PDB entry 7S4G | X-ray diffraction, 2.20 A resolution | chains A and B of the 3 polymer chains in the assembly

# Chain A
Protein: heavy chain Fab 1G4
From: Homo sapiens
Notes: antibody fragment or engineered binder
Chain sequence (223 residues; each row starts with the number of its first residue; numbering starts at 0):
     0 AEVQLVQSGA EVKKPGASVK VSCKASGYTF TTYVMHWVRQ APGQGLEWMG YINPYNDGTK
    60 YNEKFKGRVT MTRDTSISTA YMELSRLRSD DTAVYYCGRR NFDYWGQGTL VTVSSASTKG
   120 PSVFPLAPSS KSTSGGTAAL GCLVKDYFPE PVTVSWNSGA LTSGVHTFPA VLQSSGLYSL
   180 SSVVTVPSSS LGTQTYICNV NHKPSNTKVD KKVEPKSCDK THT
Not modelled in the structure: 0, 129-135, 216-222
Disulfide bonds: C22-C96, C141-C197

# Chain B
Protein: light chain Fab 1G4
From: Homo sapiens
Notes: antibody fragment or engineered binder
Chain sequence (220 residues; row label = number of the first residue in the row):
     1 DIVMTQSPDS LAVSLGERAT INCKSSQSLL LSGNQENYLA WHQQKPGQPP KTLITWASTR
    61 ISGVPDRFSG SGSGTDFTLT ISSLQAEDVA VYYCQQSYSA PYTFGGGTKV EIKRTVAAPS
   121 VFIFPPSDEQ LKSGTASVVC LLNNFYPREA KVQWKVDNAL QSGNSQESVT EQDSKDSTYS
   181 LSSTLTLSKA DYEKHKVYAC EVTHQGLSSP VTKSFNRGEC
Not modelled in the structure: 218-220
Disulfide bonds: C23-C94, C140-C200

# Interface between chain A and chain B
Pairs across the interface - 61 pairs, chain A then chain B:
  H35(A) - Y102(B)
  V37(A) - F104(B)  hydrophobic
  Q39(A) - Q44(B)  hydrogen bond
  Q39(A) - Y93(B)  hydrogen bond
  Q43(A) - Y93(B)
  G44(A) - Y93(B)
  L45(A) - Y93(B)  hydrophobic
  L45(A) - F104(B)
  W47(A) - P101(B)  hydrophobic
  W47(A) - Y102(B)
  Y50(A) - Y102(B)
  K59(A) - A100(B)
  N61(A) - P101(B)
  Y95(A) - Q44(B)
  Y95(A) - Q48(B)
  Y95(A) - P49(B)  hydrophobic
  Y95(A) - P50(B)
  N100(A) - T55(B)
  N100(A) - W56(B)
  F101(A) - H42(B)
  F101(A) - T52(B)  hydrogen bond (backbone-side chain)
  F101(A) - Q95(B)
  F101(A) - Y102(B)  hydrophobic
  D102(A) - T52(B)  hydrogen bond (backbone-side chain)
  W104(A) - H42(B)  hydrogen bond
  W104(A) - P50(B)
  W104(A) - T52(B)  hydrogen bond
  W104(A) - F104(B)  hydrophobic
  G105(A) - P49(B)
  Q106(A) - P49(B)
  F123(A) - S127(B)
  F123(A) - E129(B)
  F123(A) - Q130(B)
  L125(A) - F124(B)  hydrophobic
  L125(A) - V139(B)  hydrophobic
  A126(A) - F124(B)
  A138(A) - F122(B)  hydrophobic
  A138(A) - F124(B)
  A138(A) - L141(B)  hydrophobic
  L142(A) - S137(B)
  K144(A) - Q130(B)
  K144(A) - S137(B)
  H165(A) - N143(B)  hydrogen bond
  H165(A) - N144(B)  hydrogen bond
  H165(A) - S180(B)  hydrogen bond
  F167(A) - L141(B)  hydrophobic
  F167(A) - S168(B)
  F167(A) - T170(B)
  F167(A) - S180(B)
  F167(A) - L181(B)
  F167(A) - S182(B)
  P168(A) - S168(B)  hydrogen bond (backbone-side chain)
  P168(A) - V169(B)
  V170(A) - Q166(B)
  V170(A) - E167(B)
  L171(A) - Q166(B)  hydrogen bond (backbone-side chain)
  Q172(A) - Q166(B)
  S180(A) - S182(B)
  V182(A) - L141(B)  hydrophobic
  T184(A) - N143(B)
  K210(A) - E129(B)  salt bridge
Interface residues without a listed pair, chain A (42 interface residues in all): E46, R99, Y103, V122, P124, T136, A137, L139, T166
Interface residues without a listed pair, chain B (37 interface residues in all): K51, I61, T135, D173, T186

# In short
42 residues of chain A and 37 residues of chain B are in contact, with 11 hydrogen bonds and 1 salt bridge.
Polar pairs include K210(A)-E129(B), Q39(A)-Q44(B) and Q39(A)-Y93(B).
Chain A is heavy chain Fab 1G4 and chain B is light chain Fab 1G4, both from Homo sapiens; the structure, Fab
fragment bound to the Cter peptide of Ly6G6D, was determined by X-ray diffraction.
